PDB entry 4ZRO | X-ray diffraction, 2.06 A resolution | chains C and G of the 8 polymer chains in the assembly

== Chain C ==
Name: 3C-like proteinase
Source organism: Feline coronavirus (strain FIPV WSU-79/1146)
Notes: EC 3.4.22.-
UniProt: Q98VG9 (R1AB_FIPV); residues 1-299 here correspond to UniProt positions 2904-3202 (UniProt number = residue number + 2903)
Amino-acid sequence (299 residues; row label = number of the first residue in the row):
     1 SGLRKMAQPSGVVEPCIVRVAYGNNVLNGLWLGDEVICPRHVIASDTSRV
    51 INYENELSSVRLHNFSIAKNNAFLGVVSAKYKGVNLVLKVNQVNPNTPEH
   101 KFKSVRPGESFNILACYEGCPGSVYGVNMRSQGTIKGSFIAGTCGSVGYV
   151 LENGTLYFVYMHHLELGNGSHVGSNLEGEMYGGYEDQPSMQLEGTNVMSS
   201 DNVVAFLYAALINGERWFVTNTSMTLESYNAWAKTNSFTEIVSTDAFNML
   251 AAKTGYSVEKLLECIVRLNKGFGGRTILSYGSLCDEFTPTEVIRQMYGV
What the authors report for this chain:
  - catalytic residues: C144
  - binding site for Bounded inhibitor of N-(tert-butoxycarbonyl)-L-seryl-L-valyl-N-{(2S)-5-ethoxy-5-oxo-1-[(3S)-2-oxopyrrolidin-3-yl]pentan-2-yl}-L-leucinamide: H41, T47, S48, G142, C144, H162, H163, E165, S189

== Chain G ==
Name: Bounded inhibitor of N-(tert-butoxycarbonyl)-L-seryl-L-valyl-N-{(2S)-5-ethoxy-5-oxo-1-[(3S)-2-oxopyrrolidin-3-yl]pentan-2-yl}-L-leucinamide
Amino-acid sequence (5 residues; row label = number of the first residue in the row):
     1 XSVLX
Modified / non-standard residues: BOC (tert-butyl hydrogen carbonate) at position 1; CEV (ethyl (4R)-4-amino-5-[(3S)-2-oxopyrrolidin-3-yl]pentanoate) at position 5

== Chain C / chain G interface ==
Pairs across the interface (33; chain C residue first):
  V26(C) - CEV_5(G)
  L27(C) - CEV_5(G)
  H41(C) - L4(G)
  H41(C) - CEV_5(G)
  T47(C) - L4(G)
  I51(C) - L4(G)  hydrophobic
  F139(C) - CEV_5(G)
  I140(C) - CEV_5(G)
  A141(C) - CEV_5(G)
  G142(C) - CEV_5(G)
  T143(C) - CEV_5(G)
  C144(C) - CEV_5(G)  covalent bond
  H162(C) - CEV_5(G)
  H163(C) - L4(G)
  H163(C) - CEV_5(G)
  L164(C) - S2(G)
  L164(C) - V3(G)
  L164(C) - L4(G)  hydrophobic
  L164(C) - CEV_5(G)
  E165(C) - S2(G)
  E165(C) - V3(G)  hydrogen bond (backbone-backbone)
  E165(C) - CEV_5(G)
  L166(C) - S2(G)
  H171(C) - CEV_5(G)
  D186(C) - L4(G)
  Q187(C) - S2(G)
  Q187(C) - L4(G)
  P188(C) - BOC_1(G)
  P188(C) - S2(G)
  S189(C) - BOC_1(G)
  S189(C) - S2(G)  hydrogen bond (backbone-backbone)
  M190(C) - BOC_1(G)
  Q191(C) - S2(G)
Also at the interface, not in a pair above, chain C (25 interface residues in all): Y53, G167

== Overview ==
Chain C and chain G form an interface of 25 and 5 residues respectively, with 1 covalent bond and 2 hydrogen
bonds. Backbone hydrogen bonds pair E165(C)-V3(G) and S189(C)-S2(G). From the paper: the catalytic residue
C144(C); a binding site for Bounded inhibitor of
N-(tert-butoxycarbonyl)-L-seryl-L-valyl-N-{(2S)-5-ethoxy-5-oxo-1-[(3S)-2-oxopyrrolidin-3-yl]pentan-2-yl}-L-leucinamide
at H41(C), T47(C) and S48(C) among others.
Chain C is 3C-like proteinase (Feline coronavirus (strain FIPV WSU-79/1146)) and chain G is Bounded inhibitor
of
N-(tert-butoxycarbonyl)-L-seryl-L-valyl-N-{(2S)-5-ethoxy-5-oxo-1-[(3S)-2-oxopyrrolidin-3-yl]pentan-2-yl}-L-leucinamide;
the structure, 2.1 A X-Ray Structure of FIPV-3CLpro bound to covalent inhibitor, was determined by X-ray
diffraction.
